PDB entry 4LN8 | X-ray diffraction, 2.50 A resolution | chains A and F of the 6 polymer chains in the assembly

# Chain A
Name: Hemagglutinin
Source organism: Influenza A virus
Notes: fragment: HA1 subunit residues 19-339
Chain sequence (325 residues; each row starts with the number of its first residue; numbers below 1 keep their minus sign (Ala-3 is residue -3)):
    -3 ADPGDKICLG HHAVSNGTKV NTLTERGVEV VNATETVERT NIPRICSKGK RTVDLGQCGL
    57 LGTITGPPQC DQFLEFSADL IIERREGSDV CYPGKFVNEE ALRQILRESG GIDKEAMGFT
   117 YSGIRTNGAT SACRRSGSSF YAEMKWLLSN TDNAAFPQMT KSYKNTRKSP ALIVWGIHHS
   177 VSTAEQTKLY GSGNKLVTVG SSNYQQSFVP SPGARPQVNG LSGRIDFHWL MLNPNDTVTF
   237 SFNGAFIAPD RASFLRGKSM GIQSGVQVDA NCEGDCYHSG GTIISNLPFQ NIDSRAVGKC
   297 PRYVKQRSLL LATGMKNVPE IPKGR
Unresolved in the structure: -3 to 0, 317-321
Cystine bridges: Cys42-Cys268, Cys54-Cys66, Cys87-Cys129, Cys272-Cys296
Covalently attached groups: N-acetylglucosamine (NAG) linked to Asn12, Asn28
Metal / ion sites: Ca2+: Glu71, Asp109, Lys110
Reported in the primary citation:
  - binding site for N-acetyl-alpha-neuraminic acid: Tyr88, Ala125, Thr126, Ser127, His174, Glu181
  - binding site for beta-D-galactopyranose: Glu181, Asn215
  - specificity-determining residues: Leu217

# Chain F
Name: Hemagglutinin
Source organism: Influenza A virus
Notes: fragment: HA2 subunit residues 340-517
Chain sequence (181 residues; each row starts with the number of its first residue):
     1 GLFGAIAGFI ENGWEGLIDG WYGFRHQNAQ GEGTAADYKS TQSAIDQITG KLNRLIEKTN
    61 QQFELIDNEF NEVEKQIGNV INWTRDSITE VWSYNAELLV AMENQHTIDL ADSEMDKLYE
   121 RVKRQLRENA EEDGTGCFEI FHKCDDDCMA SIRNNTYDHS KYREEAMQNR IQIDSGRLVP
   181 R
Unresolved in the structure: 1-4, 172-181
Cystine bridges: Cys144-Cys148
Covalently attached groups: N-acetylglucosamine (NAG) linked to Asn82

# How chain A and chain F interact
Contacting residue pairs - 4 pairs, chain A then chain F:
  Gln100(A) with Asn79(F), hydrogen bond
  Ile101(A) with Lys75(F)
  Arg298(A) with Glu90(F), salt bridge; Tyr94(F)
Also at the interface, not in a pair above, chain A (5 interface residues in all): Glu96, Ala97
Also at the interface, not in a pair above, chain F (5 interface residues in all): Gln76

# Summary
The chain A/chain F interface involves 5 residues from each chain; the contacts include 1 hydrogen bond and 1
salt bridge. Polar contacts include Arg298(A)-Glu90(F) and Gln100(A)-Asn79(F). The paper reports a binding
site for N-acetyl-alpha-neuraminic acid at Tyr88(A), Ala125(A) and Thr126(A) among others; a binding site for
beta-D-galactopyranose at Glu181(A) and Asn215(A).
Here chain A is Hemagglutinin and chain F is Hemagglutinin, both from Influenza A virus. Entry 4LN8 (The
crystal structure of hemagglutinin from a h7n9 influenza virus (a/shanghai/2/2013) in complex with lstb) was
determined by X-ray diffraction (same publication as 4LN3, 4LN4 and 4LN6).
